1U6H - chains A and B; structure by X-ray diffraction, 2.38 A resolution.

== Chain A ==
Name: Vinculin
Organism: Gallus gallus
Reference sequence: P12003 (VINC_CHICK); residue numbers follow UniProt; this construct covers 0-258
Chain sequence (280 residues; row label = number of the first residue in the row; numbers below 1 keep their minus sign (Met-21 is residue -21)):
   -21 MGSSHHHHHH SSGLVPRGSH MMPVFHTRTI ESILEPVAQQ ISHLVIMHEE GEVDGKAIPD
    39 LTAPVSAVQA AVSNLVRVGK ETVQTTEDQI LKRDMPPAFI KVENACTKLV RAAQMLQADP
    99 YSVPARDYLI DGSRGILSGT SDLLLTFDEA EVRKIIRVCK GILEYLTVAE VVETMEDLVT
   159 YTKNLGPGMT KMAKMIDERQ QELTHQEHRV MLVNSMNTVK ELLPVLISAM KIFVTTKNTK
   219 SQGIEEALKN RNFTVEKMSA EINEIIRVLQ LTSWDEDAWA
Disordered / not traced: -21 to -1, 252-258
Sequence notes: expression tag (-21 to -1)

== Chain B ==
Name: Talin
Notes: fragment: Vinculin Binding Site 2 (residues 849-879)
Reference sequence: Q8AWI0 (Q8AWI0_CHICK); numbering as in UniProt (aligned over 849-879)
Chain sequence (31 residues; each row starts with the number of its first residue):
   849 DLENSRKLLS AAKILADATA KMVEAAKGAA A
Disordered / not traced: 849-852, 877-879

== Chain A / chain B interface ==
Contacting residue pairs (47):
  Thr7(A) with Leu857(B)
  Ser10(A) with Lys861(B)
  Ile11(A) with Leu857(B); Ala860(B); Ala864(B)
  Val15(A) with Ala864(B); Thr867(B)
  Gln18(A) with Ala868(B), hydrogen bond (side chain-backbone); Val871(B); Glu872(B)
  His21(A) with Gly876(B)
  Leu22(A) with Val871(B), hydrophobic; Ala874(B), hydrophobic
  Met25(A) with Gly876(B)
  His26(A) with Ala874(B)
  Ile36(A) with Ala874(B), hydrophobic
  Pro37(A) with Ala873(B)
  Leu39(A) with Ala873(B), hydrophobic; Ala874(B)
  Pro42(A) with Met870(B), hydrophobic; Ala873(B), hydrophobic
  Val43(A) with Met870(B), hydrophobic
  Val46(A) with Leu863(B); Ala866(B); Thr867(B)
  Ala49(A) with Ile862(B), hydrophobic; Leu863(B), hydrophobic
  Val50(A) with Leu863(B), hydrophobic
  Leu53(A) with Ala859(B), hydrophobic; Ala860(B); Leu863(B), hydrophobic
  Arg55(A) with Lys855(B)
  Val56(A) with Lys855(B); Leu856(B)
  Gly57(A) with Leu856(B)
  Glu59(A) with Lys855(B), salt bridge
  Leu87(A) with Met870(B), hydrophobic
  Leu107(A) with Met870(B), hydrophobic
  Ser111(A) with Met870(B)
  Ile114(A) with Thr867(B)
  Thr118(A) with Ala860(B); Leu863(B)
  Leu122(A) with Leu857(B), hydrophobic; Ala860(B), hydrophobic
  Phe125(A) with Ser853(B); Leu856(B), hydrophobic; Leu857(B), hydrophobic
Also at the interface, not in a pair above, chain A (36 interface residues in all): Leu12, Ile19, Ala45, Asn52, Thr60, Val80, Leu121
Also at the interface, not in a pair above, chain B (20 interface residues in all): Lys875
The authors on this interface:
  - specific contacts: Gln18(A)-Ala868(B) (hydrogen bond), Glu59(A)-Lys855(B) (salt bridge)

== Summary ==
36 residues of chain A and 20 residues of chain B are in contact; the contacts include 1 hydrogen bond and 1
salt bridge. Polar pairs include Glu59(A)-Lys855(B) and Gln18(A)-Ala868(B). The authors report a hydrogen bond
between Gln18(A) and Ala868(B); a salt bridge between Glu59(A) and Lys855(B).
Chain A is Vinculin (Gallus gallus) and chain B is Talin; the structure, Vinculin head (0-258) in complex with
the talin vinculin binding site 2 (849-879), was determined by X-ray diffraction.
